Entry 7WJI (electron microscopy, 4.50 A resolution (low resolution: residue-level contacts below are approximate; hydrogen-bond / salt-bridge calls are withheld)); this record covers chains A and C of the 5 polymer chains in the assembly.

Chain A:
Protein: Protein unc-80 homolog
Organism: Homo sapiens
UniProtKB: Q8N2C7 (UNC80_HUMAN); residue numbers follow UniProt; this construct covers 1-3258
Sequence (3258 residues; each row starts with the number of its first residue):
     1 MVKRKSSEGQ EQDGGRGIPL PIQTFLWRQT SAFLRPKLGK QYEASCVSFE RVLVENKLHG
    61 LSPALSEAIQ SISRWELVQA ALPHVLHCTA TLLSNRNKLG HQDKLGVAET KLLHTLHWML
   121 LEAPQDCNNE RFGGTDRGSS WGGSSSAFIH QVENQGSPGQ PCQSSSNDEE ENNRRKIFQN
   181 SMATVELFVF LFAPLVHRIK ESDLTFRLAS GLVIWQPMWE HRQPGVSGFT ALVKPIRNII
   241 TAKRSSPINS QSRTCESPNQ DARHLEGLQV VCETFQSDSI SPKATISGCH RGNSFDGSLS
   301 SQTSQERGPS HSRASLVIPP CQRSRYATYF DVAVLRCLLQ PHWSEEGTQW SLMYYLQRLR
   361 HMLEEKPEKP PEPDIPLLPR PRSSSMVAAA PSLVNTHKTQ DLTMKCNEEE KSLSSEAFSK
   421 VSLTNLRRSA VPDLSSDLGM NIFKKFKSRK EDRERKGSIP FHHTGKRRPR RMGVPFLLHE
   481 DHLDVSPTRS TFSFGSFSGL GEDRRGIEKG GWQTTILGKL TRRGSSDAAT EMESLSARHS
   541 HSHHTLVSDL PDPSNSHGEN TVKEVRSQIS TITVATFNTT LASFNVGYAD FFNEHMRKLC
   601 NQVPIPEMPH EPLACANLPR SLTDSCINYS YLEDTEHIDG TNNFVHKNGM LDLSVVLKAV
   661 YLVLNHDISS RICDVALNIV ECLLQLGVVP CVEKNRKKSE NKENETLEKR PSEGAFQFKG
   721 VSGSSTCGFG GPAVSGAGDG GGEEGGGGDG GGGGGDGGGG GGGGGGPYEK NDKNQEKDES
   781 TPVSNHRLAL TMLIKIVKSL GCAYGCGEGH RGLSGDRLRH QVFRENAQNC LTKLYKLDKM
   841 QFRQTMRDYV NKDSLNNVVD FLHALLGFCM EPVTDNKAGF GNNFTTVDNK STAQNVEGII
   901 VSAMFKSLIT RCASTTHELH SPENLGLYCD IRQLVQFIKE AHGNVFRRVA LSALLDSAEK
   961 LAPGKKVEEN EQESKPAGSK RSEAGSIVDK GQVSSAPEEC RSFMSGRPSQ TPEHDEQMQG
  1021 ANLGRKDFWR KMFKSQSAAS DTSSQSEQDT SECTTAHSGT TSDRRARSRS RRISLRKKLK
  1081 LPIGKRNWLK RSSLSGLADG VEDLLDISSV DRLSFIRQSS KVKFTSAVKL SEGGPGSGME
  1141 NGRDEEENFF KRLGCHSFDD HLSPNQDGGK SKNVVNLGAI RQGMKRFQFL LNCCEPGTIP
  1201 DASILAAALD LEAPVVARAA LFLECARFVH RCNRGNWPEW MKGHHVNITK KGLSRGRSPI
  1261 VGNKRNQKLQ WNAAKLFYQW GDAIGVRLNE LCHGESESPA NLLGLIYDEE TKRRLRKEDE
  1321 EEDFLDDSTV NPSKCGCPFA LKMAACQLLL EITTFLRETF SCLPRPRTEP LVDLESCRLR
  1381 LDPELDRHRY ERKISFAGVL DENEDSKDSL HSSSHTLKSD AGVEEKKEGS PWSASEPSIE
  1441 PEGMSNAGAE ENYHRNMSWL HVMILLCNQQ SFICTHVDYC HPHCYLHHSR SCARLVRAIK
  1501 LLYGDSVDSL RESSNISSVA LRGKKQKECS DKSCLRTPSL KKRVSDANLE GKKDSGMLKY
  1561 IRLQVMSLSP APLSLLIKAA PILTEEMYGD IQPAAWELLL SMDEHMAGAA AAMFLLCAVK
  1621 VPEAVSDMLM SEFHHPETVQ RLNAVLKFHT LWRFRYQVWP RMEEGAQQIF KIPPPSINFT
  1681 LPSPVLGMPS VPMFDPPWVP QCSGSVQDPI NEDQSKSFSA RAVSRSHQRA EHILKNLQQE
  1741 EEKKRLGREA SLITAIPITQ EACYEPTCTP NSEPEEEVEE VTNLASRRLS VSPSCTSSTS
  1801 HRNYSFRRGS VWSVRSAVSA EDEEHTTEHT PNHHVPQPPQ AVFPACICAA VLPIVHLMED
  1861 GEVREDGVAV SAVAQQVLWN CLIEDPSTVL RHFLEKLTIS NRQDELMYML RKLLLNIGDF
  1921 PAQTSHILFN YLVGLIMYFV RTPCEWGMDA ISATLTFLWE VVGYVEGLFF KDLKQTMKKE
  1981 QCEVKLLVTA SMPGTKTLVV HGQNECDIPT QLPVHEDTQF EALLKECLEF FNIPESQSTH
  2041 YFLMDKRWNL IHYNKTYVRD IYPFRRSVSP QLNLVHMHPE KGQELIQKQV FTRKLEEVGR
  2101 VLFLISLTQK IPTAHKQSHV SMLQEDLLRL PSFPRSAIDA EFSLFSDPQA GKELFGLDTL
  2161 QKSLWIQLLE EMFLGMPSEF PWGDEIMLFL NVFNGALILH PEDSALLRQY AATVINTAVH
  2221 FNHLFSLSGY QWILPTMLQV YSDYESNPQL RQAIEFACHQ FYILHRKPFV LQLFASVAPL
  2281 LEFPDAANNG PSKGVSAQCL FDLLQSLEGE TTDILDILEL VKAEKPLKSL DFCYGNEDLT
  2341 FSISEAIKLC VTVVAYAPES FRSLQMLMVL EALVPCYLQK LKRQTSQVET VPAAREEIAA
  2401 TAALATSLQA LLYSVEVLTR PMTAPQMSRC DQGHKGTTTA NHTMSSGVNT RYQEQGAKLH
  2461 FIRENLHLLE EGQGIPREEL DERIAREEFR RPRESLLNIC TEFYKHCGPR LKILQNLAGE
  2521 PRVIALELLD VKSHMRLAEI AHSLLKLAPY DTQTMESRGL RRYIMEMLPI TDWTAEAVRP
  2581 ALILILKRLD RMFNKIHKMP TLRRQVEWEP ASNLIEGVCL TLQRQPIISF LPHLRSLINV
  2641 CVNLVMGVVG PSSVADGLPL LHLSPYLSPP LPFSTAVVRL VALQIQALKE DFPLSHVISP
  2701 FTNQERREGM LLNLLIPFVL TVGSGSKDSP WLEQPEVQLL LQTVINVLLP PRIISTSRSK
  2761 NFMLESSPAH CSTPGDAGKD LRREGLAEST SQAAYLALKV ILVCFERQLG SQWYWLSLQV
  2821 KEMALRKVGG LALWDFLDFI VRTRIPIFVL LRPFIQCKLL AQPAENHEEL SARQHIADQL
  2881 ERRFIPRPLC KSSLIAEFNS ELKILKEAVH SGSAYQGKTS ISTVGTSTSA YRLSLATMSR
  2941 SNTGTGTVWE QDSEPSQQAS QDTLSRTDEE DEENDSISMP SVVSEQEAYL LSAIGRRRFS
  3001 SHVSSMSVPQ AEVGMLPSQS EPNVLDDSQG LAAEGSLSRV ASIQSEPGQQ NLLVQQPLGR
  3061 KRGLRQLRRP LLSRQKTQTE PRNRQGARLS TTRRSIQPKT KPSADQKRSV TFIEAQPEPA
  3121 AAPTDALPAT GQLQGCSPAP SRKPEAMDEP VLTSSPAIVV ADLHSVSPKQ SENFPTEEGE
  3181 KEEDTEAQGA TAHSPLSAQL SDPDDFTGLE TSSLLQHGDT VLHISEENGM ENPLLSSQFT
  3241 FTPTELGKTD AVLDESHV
Not modelled in the structure: 1-19, 132-165, 231-319, 365-652, 699-784, 961-1176, 1360-1445, 1504-1554, 1670-1844, 2424-2477, 2649-2665, 2752-2786, 2914-3258
Swiss-Prot annotation at these positions:
  - modified residue (Phosphoserine): Ser257, Ser525, Ser3042
  - natural variant: Val189 (V189M: In IHPRF2), Pro1700 (P1700S: In IHPRF2)

Chain C:
Protein: Sodium leak channel non-selective protein, Extended tegument protein pp150
Organism: Homo sapiens
UniProtKB: chimeric construct of Q8IZF0, A0A076JQ90: residues 1-1738 from Q8IZF0 (NALCN_HUMAN) positions 1-1738 (same numbers); residues 1754-1992 from A0A076JQ90 positions 1056-1294 (UniProt number = residue number - 698)
Sequence (1992 residues; row label = number of the first residue in the row):
     1 MLKRKQSSRV EAQPVTDFGP DESLSDNADI LWINKPWVHS LLRICAIISV ISVCMNTPMT
    61 FEHYPPLQYV TFTLDTLLMF LYTAEMIAKM HIRGIVKGDS SYVKDRWCVF DGFMVFCLWV
   121 SLVLQVFEIA DIVDQMSPWG MLRIPRPLIM IRAFRIYFRF ELPRTRITNI LKRSGEQIWS
   181 VSIFLLFFLL LYGILGVQMF GTFTYHCVVN DTKPGNVTWN SLAIPDTHCS PELEEGYQCP
   241 PGFKCMDLED LGLSRQELGY SGFNEIGTSI FTVYEAASQE GWVFLMYRAI DSFPRWRSYF
   301 YFITLIFFLA WLVKNVFIAV IIETFAEIRV QFQQMWGSRS STTSTATTQM FHEDAAGGWQ
   361 LVAVDVNKPQ GRAPACLQKM MRSSVFHMFI LSMVTVDVIV AASNYYKGEN FRRQYDEFYL
   421 AEVAFTVLFD LEALLKIWCL GFTGYISSSL HKFELLLVIG TTLHVYPDLY HSQFTYFQVL
   481 RVVRLIKISP ALEDFVYKIF GPGKKLGSLV VFTASLLIVM SAISLQMFCF VEELDRFTTF
   541 PRAFMSMFQI LTQEGWVDVM DQTLNAVGHM WAPVVAIYFI LYHLFATLIL LSLFVAVILD
   601 NLELDEDLKK LKQLKQSEAN ADTKEKLPLR LRIFEKFPNR PQMVKISKLP SDFTVPKIRE
   661 SFMKQFIDRQ QQDTCCLLRS LPTTSSSSCD HSKRSAIEDN KYIDQKLRKS VFSIRARNLL
   721 EKETAVTKIL RACTRQRMLS GSFEGQPAKE RSILSVQHHI RQERRSLRHG SNSQRISRGK
   781 SLETLTQDHS NTVRYRNAQR EDSEIKMIQE KKEQAEMKRK VQEEELRENH PYFDKPLFIV
   841 GREHRFRNFC RVVVRARFNA SKTDPVTGAV KNTKYHQLYD LLGLVTYLDW VMIIVTICSC
   901 ISMMFESPFR RVMHAPTLQI AEYVFVIFMS IELNLKIMAD GLFFTPTAVI RDFGGVMDIF
   961 IYLVSLIFLC WMPQNVPAES GAQLLMVLRC LRPLRIFKLV PQMRKVVREL FSGFKEIFLV
  1021 SILLLTLMLV FASFGVQLFA GKLAKCNDPN IIRREDCNGI FRINVSVSKN LNLKLRPGEK
  1081 KPGFWVPRVW ANPRNFNFDN VGNAMLALFE VLSLKGWVEV RDVIIHRVGP IHGIYIHVFV
  1141 FLGCMIGLTL FVGVVIANFN ENKGTALLTV DQRRWEDLKS RLKIAQPLHL PPRPDNDGFR
  1201 AKMYDITQHP FFKRTIALLV LAQSVLLSVK WDVEDPVTVP LATMSVVFTF IFVLEVTMKI
  1261 IAMSPAGFWQ SRRNRYDLLV TSLGVVWVVL HFALLNAYTY MMGACVIVFR FFSICGKHVT
  1321 LKMLLLTVVV SMYKSFFIIV GMFLLLLCYA FAGVVLFGTV KYGENINRHA NFSSAGKAIT
  1381 VLFRIVTGED WNKIMHDCMV QPPFCTPDEF TYWATDCGNY AGALMYFCSF YVIIAYIMLN
  1441 LLVAIIVENF SLFYSTEEDQ LLSYNDLRHF QIIWNMVDDK REGVIPTFRV KFLLRLLRGR
  1501 LEVDLDKDKL LFKHMCYEME RLHNGGDVTF HDVLSMLSYR SVDIRKSLQL EELLAREQLE
  1561 YTIEEEVAKQ TIRMWLKKCL KRIRAKQQQS CSIIHSLRES QQQELSRFLN PPSIETTQPS
  1621 EDTNANSQDN SMQPETSSQQ QLLSPTLSDR GGSRQDAADA GKPQRKFGQW RLPSAPKPIS
  1681 HSVSSVNLRF GGRTTMKSVV CKMNPMTDAA SCGSEVKKWW TRQLTVESDE SGDDLLDILE
  1741 GSENLYFQGG GGSMVSKGEE LFTGVVPILV ELDGDVNGHK FSVSGEGEGD ATYGKLTLKF
  1801 ICTTGKLPVP WPTLVTTLTY GVQCFSRYPD HMKQHDFFKS AMPEGYVQER TIFFKDDGNY
  1861 KTRAEVKFEG DTLVNRIELK GIDFKEDGNI LGHKLEYNYN SHNVYIMADK QKNGIKVNFK
  1921 IRHNIEDGSV QLADHYQQNT PIGDGPVLLP DNHYLSTQSA LSKDPNEKRD HMVLLEFVTA
  1981 AGITLGMDEL YK
Not modelled in the structure: 1-30, 337-372, 618-625, 670-713, 738-800, 837-845, 1585-1992
Differences from the reference sequence: linker (1739-1753)
Swiss-Prot annotation at these positions:
  - glycosylation (N-linked (GlcNAc...) asparagine): Asn210, Asn216, Asn1064
Reported in the primary citation:
  - conformationally variable residues (order/disorder transition): Pro638 to Arg669, Arg715 to Arg737
  - mutagenesis - F662E: unchanged expression
  - mutagenesis - F662E: unchanged localization

How chain A and chain C interact:
Residue-residue contacts (47; chain A residue first):
  Phe2142(A) with Leu719(C); Glu723(C)
  Phe2145(A) with Leu719(C)
  Asp2184(A) with Gln736(C)
  Met2187(A) with Arg737(C)
  Asn2191(A) with Ile729(C); Cys733(C)
  Asn2194(A) with Ile729(C)
  Ile2198(A) with Lys722(C); Ala725(C); Ile729(C)
  Leu2199(A) with Lys722(C); Val726(C)
  Pro2201(A) with Lys722(C)
  Leu2227(A) with Phe662(C)
  Asp2243(A) with Ala716(C); Glu721(C)
  Tyr2244(A) with Ala716(C); Lys722(C)
  Pro2268(A) with Phe662(C)
  Leu2271(A) with Phe662(C); Phe666(C)
  Ala2275(A) with Phe666(C)
  Asp2331(A) with Arg659(C)
  Phe2332(A) with Asn639(C)
  Tyr2334(A) with Lys657(C)
  Lys2348(A) with Phe653(C); Thr654(C); Pro656(C)
  Leu2349(A) with Ile658(C)
  Thr2352(A) with Val655(C); Pro656(C)
  Val2353(A) with Met663(C)
  Tyr2356(A) with Val644(C); Ile646(C); Glu660(C); Met663(C); Ile667(C)
  Ala2357(A) with Ile667(C)
  Arg2362(A) with Phe666(C); Arg669(C)
  Ala2410(A) with Phe653(C)
  Tyr2413(A) with Lys648(C); Leu649(C); Pro650(C)
  Ser2414(A) with Lys648(C)
  Glu2416(A) with Lys648(C)
Other interface residues (no listed pair), chain A (42 interface residues in all): Pro2134, Arg2135, Ser2146, Glu2179, Glu2202, Ser2226, Thr2236, Ser2246, Asn2247, Cys2333, Ser2360, Thr2406, Ser2407
Other interface residues (no listed pair), chain C (36 interface residues in all): Pro641, Asp652, Ile714, Arg717, Leu730, Met817
From the paper, about this interface:
  - interface residues, chain A: Asn2191(A), Ile2198(A), Leu2271(A), Tyr2413(A)

Summary:
42 residues of chain A face 36 of chain C across their interface. From the paper: F662E of chain C leaves
expression unchanged; interface residues Asn2191(A), Ile2198(A) and Leu2271(A) among others.
Chain A is Protein unc-80 homolog and chain C is Sodium leak channel non-selective protein, Extended tegument
protein pp150, both from Homo sapiens; the structure, Architecture of the human NALCN channelosome, was
determined by electron microscopy.
